PDB entry 6HTP | X-ray diffraction, 3.00 A resolution | chains O and P of the 28 polymer chains in the assembly

[Chain O]
Protein: Proteasome subunit alpha type-2
Source organism: Saccharomyces cerevisiae (strain ATCC 204508 / S288c)
Notes: EC 3.4.25.1
Reference sequence: P23639 (PSA2_YEAST); residues 1-250 here = UniProt positions 1-250
Sequence (250 residues; numbered 1 to 250; the number before each row is that of its first residue):
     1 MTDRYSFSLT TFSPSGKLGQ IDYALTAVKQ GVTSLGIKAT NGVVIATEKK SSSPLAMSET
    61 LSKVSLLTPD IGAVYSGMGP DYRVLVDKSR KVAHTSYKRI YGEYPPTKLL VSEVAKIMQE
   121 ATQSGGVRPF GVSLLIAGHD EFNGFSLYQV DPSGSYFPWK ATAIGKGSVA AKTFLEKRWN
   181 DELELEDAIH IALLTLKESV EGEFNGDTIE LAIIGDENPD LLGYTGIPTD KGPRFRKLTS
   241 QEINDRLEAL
Unresolved in the structure: 220-229
UniProt features mapped onto this chain:
  - cross-link: Lys108 (Glycyl lysine isopeptide (Lys-Gly) (interchain with G-Cter in ubiquitin))

[Chain P]
Protein: Proteasome subunit alpha type-3
Source organism: Saccharomyces cerevisiae (strain ATCC 204508 / S288c)
Notes: EC 3.4.25.1
Reference sequence: P23638 (PSA3_YEAST); residues 0-257 here correspond to UniProt positions 1-258 (UniProt number = residue number + 1)
Sequence (258 residues; numbered 0 to 257; the number before each row is that of its first residue; numbering starts at 0):
     0 MGSRRYDSRT TIFSPEGRLY QVEYALESIS HAGTAIGIMA SDGIVLAAER KVTSTLLEQD
    60 TSTEKLYKLN DKIAVAVAGL TADAEILINT ARIHAQNYLK TYNEDIPVEI LVRRLSDIKQ
   120 GYTQHGGLRP FGVSFIYAGY DDRYGYQLYT SNPSGNYTGW KAISVGANTS AAQTLLQMDY
   180 KDDMKVDDAI ELALKTLSKT TDSSALTYDR LEFATIRKGA NDGEVYQKIF KPQEIKDILV
   240 KTGITKKDED EEADEDMK
Unresolved in the structure: 0, 245-257
UniProt features mapped onto this chain:
  - cross-link (Glycyl lysine isopeptide (Lys-Gly)): Lys99 (interchain with G-Cter in ubiquitin), Lys198 (interchain with G-Cter in ubiquitin), Lys230 (interchain with G-Cter in ubiquitin)

[How chain O and chain P interact]
Contacting residue pairs (67):
  Arg4(O) with Ser2(P), hydrogen bond (backbone-side chain)
  Tyr5(O) with Ser2(P); Tyr5(P)
  Ser6(O) with Gly125(P); Leu127(P)
  Phe7(O) with Ser2(P); Tyr5(P); Asp6(P); Gly126(P)
  Ser8(O) with Gly126(P), hydrogen bond (backbone-backbone); Leu127(P); Arg128(P), hydrogen bond (side chain-backbone)
  Thr10(O) with Arg128(P)
  Thr11(O) with Ser7(P); Thr9(P); Gln20(P)
  Phe12(O) with Gln20(P); Tyr23(P); Ala24(P), hydrophobic; Ser27(P); Leu79(P), hydrophobic; Arg128(P); Pro129(P); Gly131(P)
  Ser13(O) with Tyr23(P)
  Pro14(O) with Tyr23(P), hydrophobic; Glu26(P)
  Ser15(O) with Glu26(P); His30(P)
  Gly16(O) with Tyr23(P); Glu26(P); Ser27(P), hydrogen bond (backbone-side chain)
  Leu18(O) with Leu79(P), hydrophobic
  Lys38(O) with Glu57(P), salt bridge
  Ser112(O) with Glu84(P), hydrogen bond
  Lys116(O) with Ile85(P)
  Gln119(O) with Ala81(P); Asp82(P), hydrogen bond; Ile85(P); Arg128(P)
  Thr122(O) with Arg128(P), hydrogen bond (backbone-side chain)
  Gln123(O) with Tyr121(P); Leu127(P); Arg128(P), hydrogen bond (side chain-backbone); Phe130(P)
  Gly125(O) with Leu127(P)
  Tyr148(O) with Thr60(P)
  Ser153(O) with Ala81(P)
  Gly154(O) with Ala81(P)
  Ser155(O) with Ala81(P)
  Tyr156(O) with Glu84(P), hydrogen bond
  Phe157(O) with Leu56(P), hydrophobic
  Pro158(O) with Leu56(P); Glu57(P), hydrogen bond (backbone-backbone); Thr60(P); Ser61(P)
  Trp159(O) with Ser53(P); Leu55(P); Leu56(P)
  Lys160(O) with Thr54(P), hydrogen bond (side chain-backbone); Leu55(P), hydrogen bond (backbone-backbone); Glu57(P)
  Ala161(O) with Leu55(P)
  Glu176(O) with Ser53(P); Thr54(P); Leu55(P)
  Trp179(O) with Leu55(P), hydrophobic
Interface residues without a listed pair, chain O (35 interface residues in all): Ser124, Lys172, Leu175
Interface residues without a listed pair, chain P (32 interface residues in all): Thr80

[Summary]
Chain O and chain P form an interface of 35 and 32 residues respectively, with 12 hydrogen bonds and 1 salt
bridge. Polar contacts include Lys38(O)-Glu57(P), Arg4(O)-Ser2(P) and Ser8(O)-Arg128(P).
Chain O is Proteasome subunit alpha type-2 and chain P is Proteasome subunit alpha type-3, both from
Saccharomyces cerevisiae (strain ATCC 204508 / S288c); the structure, Yeast 20S proteasome with human beta2c
(S171G) in complex with 7, was determined by X-ray diffraction together with 6HTB, 6HTC, 6HTD, 6HTR, 6HUB,
6HUC and 30 further entries from the same study.
